4K97 - chains A and D of the 3 polymer chains in the assembly; structure by X-ray diffraction, 2.41 A resolution.

== Chain A ==
Molecule: Cyclic GMP-AMP synthase
Source organism: Mus musculus
Notes: EC 2.7.7.-; fragment: c-terminal domain
Reference sequence: Q8C6L5 (CGAS_MOUSE); residue numbers follow UniProt; this construct covers 147-507
Amino-acid sequence (362 residues; numbered 146 to 507; the number before each row is that of its first residue):
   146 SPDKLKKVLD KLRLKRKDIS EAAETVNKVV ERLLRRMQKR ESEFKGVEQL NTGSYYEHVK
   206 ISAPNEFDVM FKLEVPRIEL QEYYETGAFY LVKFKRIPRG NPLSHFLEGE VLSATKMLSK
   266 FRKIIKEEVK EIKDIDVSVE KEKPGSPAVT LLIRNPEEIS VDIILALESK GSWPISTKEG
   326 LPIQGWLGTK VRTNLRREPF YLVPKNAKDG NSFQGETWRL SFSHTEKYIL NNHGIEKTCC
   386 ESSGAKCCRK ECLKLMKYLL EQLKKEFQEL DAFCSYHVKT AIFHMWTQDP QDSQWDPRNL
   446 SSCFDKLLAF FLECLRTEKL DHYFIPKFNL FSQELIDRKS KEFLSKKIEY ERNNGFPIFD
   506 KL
Not modelled in the structure: 146-148, 241-246, 506-507
Sequence notes: expression tag (146)
Ion coordination: Mg2+ site 1: Glu-211, Asp-213, Asp-307 (together with ATP); Mg2+ site 2: Glu-211, Asp-213 (together with ATP); Zn2+: His-378, Cys-384, Cys-385, Cys-392
Residues lining bound ligands: ATP (adenosine-5'-triphosphate): Gly-198, Ser-199, Lys-205, Glu-211, Asp-213, Arg-364, Ser-368, Glu-371, Lys-402, Cys-419, Ser-420, Tyr-421, Lys-424, His-467
Swiss-Prot annotation at these positions:
  - region: Lys-372 to Lys-395 (DNA-binding)
  - motif: Leu-154 to Leu-159 (Nuclear export signal), Asp-281 to Ser-291 (Nuclear localization signal)
  - binding site (GTP): Thr-197, Asp-307, Arg-364 to Glu-371
  - binding site (ATP): Ser-199, Glu-371, Lys-402, Ser-420 to Lys-424
  - binding site (Mg(2+)): Glu-211, Asp-213, Asp-307
  - binding site (2',3'-cGAMP): Asp-213, Gly-290, Asp-307, Lys-350, Arg-364 to Ser-366
  - binding site (Zn(2+)): His-378, Cys-384, Cys-385, Cys-392
  - site: Arg-241 (Arginine-anchor), Asp-307, Ile-308 (Cleavage)
  - modified residue: Lys-156 (N6-lactoyllysine), Glu-176 (PolyADP-ribosyl glutamic acid), Ser-199 (Phosphoserine), Tyr-201 (Phosphotyrosine), Glu-272 (5-glutamyl polyglutamate), Ser-291 (Phosphoserine), Glu-302 (5-glutamyl glutamate), Lys-372 (N6-acetyllysine), Lys-382 (N6-acetyllysine), Lys-402 (N6-acetyllysine), Ser-420 (Phosphoserine), Lys-491 (N6-methyllysine)
  - lipidation (S-palmitoyl cysteine): Cys-392, Cys-393, Cys-459
  - cross-link (Glycyl lysine isopeptide (Lys-Gly)): Lys-217 (interchain with G-Cter in SUMO), Lys-271 (interchain with G-Cter in ubiquitin), Lys-335 (interchain with G-Cter in SUMO), Lys-372 (interchain with G-Cter in SUMO), Lys-382 (interchain with G-Cter in SUMO), Lys-399 (interchain with G-Cter in ubiquitin), Lys-402 (interchain with G-Cter in ubiquitin), Lys-409 (interchain with G-Cter in ubiquitin), Lys-410 (interchain with G-Cter in ubiquitin), Lys-464 (interchain with G-Cter in SUMO)
  - mutagenesis: Lys-156 (K156Q: Mimics lactylation; knockin mice show higher mortality following HSV-1 infection), Asn-172 (N172K: Induces alteration of the DNA-binding surface and leads to decreased synthesis of cyclic GMP-AMP (cGAMP); when associated with L-180), Glu-176 (E176A: Abolished poly-ADP-ribosylation by PARP1, stimulating interferon production in knockin mice), Arg-180 (R180L: Induces alteration of the DNA-binding surface and leads to decreased synthesis of cyclic GMP-AMP (cGAMP); when associated with K-182), Gly-198 (G198A: Abolishes stimulation of interferon production; when associated with A-199), Ser-199 (S199A: Abolishes stimulation of interferon production; when associated with A-199), Tyr-201 (Y201E: Phosphomimetic mutant; reduced translocation to the nucleus following treatment with etoposide), Glu-211 to Asp-213 (Abolished nucleotidyltransferase activity. Does not affect nuclear localization and tethering to chromatin), Glu-211 (E211A: Abolishes ability to promote type-I interferon production), Asp-213 (D213A: Abolishes ability to promote type-I interferon production), Lys-217 (K217R: Reduced sumoylation), Arg-222 (R222E: Impaired tethering to chromatin, leading to constitutive activation in the absence of DNA), 31 further mutagenesis entries in UniProt
Reported in the primary citation:
  - conformationally variable residues (side-chain flip): Glu-211
  - binding site for ATP: Ser-199, Arg-364, Glu-371, Lys-402, Ser-420, Tyr-421, Lys-424
  - Mg2+ coordination: Glu-211, Asp-213, Asp-307
  - catalytic residues: Glu-211, Asp-213, Asp-307
  - mutagenesis - S199A: decreased catalytic activity
  - mutagenesis - R158A/R161A/K395A, S165A/N172A/K372A, N196A/Y200A/K372A, E211A: abolished catalytic activity
  - mutagenesis - R158A/R161A/K395A, S165A/N172A/K372A, N196A/Y200A/K372A, G198P, E211A, D213A, D307A, E371A/K424A, K402A/S420A: abolished signaling
  - mutagenesis - S165A/N172A/Y200A, G198A, G198A/S199A, S199A, R364A/Y421A, R364A, E371A, K402A, S420A, Y421A, K424A: decreased signaling
  - mutagenesis - R161A, S199A: unchanged catalytic activity
  - mutagenesis - R161A: unchanged signaling

== Chain D ==
Molecule: DNA-f
Sequence (17 nucleotides; row label = number of the first residue in the row):
     1 AAATTGCCGA AGACGAA
Not modelled in the structure: 16-17

== Chain A / chain D interface ==
Contacting residue pairs (16; chain A residue first):
  Arg-158(A) / DG12(D)  salt bridge to the phosphate
  Leu-159(A) / DG12(D)  sugar contact
  Leu-159(A) / DA13(D)  phosphate contact
  Lys-160(A) / DA13(D)  phosphate contact
  Arg-161(A) / DA11(D)  base contact
  Arg-161(A) / DG12(D)  hydrogen bond to the phosphate
  Arg-161(A) / DA13(D)  hydrogen bond to the phosphate
  Arg-180(A) / DA2(D)  phosphate contact
  Arg-180(A) / DA3(D)  salt bridge to the phosphate
  His-203(A) / DA10(D)  phosphate contact
  His-203(A) / DA11(D)  salt bridge to the phosphate
  Asn-376(A) / DA10(D)  sugar contact
  Cys-385(A) / DA10(D)  phosphate contact
  Glu-386(A) / DA10(D)  phosphate contact
  Lys-395(A) / DA10(D)  phosphate contact
  Lys-395(A) / DA11(D)  salt bridge to the phosphate
Other interface residues (no listed pair), chain A (13 interface residues in all): Lys-190, Ser-387, Lys-399

== Overview ==
The interface between chain A and chain D involves 13 residues on one side and 6 on the other; the contacts
include 2 hydrogen bonds and 4 salt bridges. Polar pairs include Arg-161(A)/DG12(D), Arg-161(A)/DA13(D) and
Arg-158(A)/DG12(D). From the paper: catalytic residues Glu-211(A), Asp-213(A) and Asp-307(A);
S165A/N172A/Y200A, G198A and G198A/S199A of chain A, among others, reduce signaling; 21 substitutions were
tested in all.
Chain A is Cyclic GMP-AMP synthase (Mus musculus) and chain D is DNA-f; the structure, Structure of Ternary
Complex of cGAS with dsDNA and Bound ATP, was determined by X-ray diffraction (same publication as 4K96, 4K98,
4K99, 4K9A and 4K9B).
